PDB entry 6S8J | electron microscopy, 2.91 A resolution | chains A and D of the 12 polymer chains in the assembly

[Chain A]
Protein: Envelope Glycoprotein 1
Organism: Ebola virus
Amino-acid sequence (323 residues; numbered 28 to 350; the number before each row is that of its first residue):
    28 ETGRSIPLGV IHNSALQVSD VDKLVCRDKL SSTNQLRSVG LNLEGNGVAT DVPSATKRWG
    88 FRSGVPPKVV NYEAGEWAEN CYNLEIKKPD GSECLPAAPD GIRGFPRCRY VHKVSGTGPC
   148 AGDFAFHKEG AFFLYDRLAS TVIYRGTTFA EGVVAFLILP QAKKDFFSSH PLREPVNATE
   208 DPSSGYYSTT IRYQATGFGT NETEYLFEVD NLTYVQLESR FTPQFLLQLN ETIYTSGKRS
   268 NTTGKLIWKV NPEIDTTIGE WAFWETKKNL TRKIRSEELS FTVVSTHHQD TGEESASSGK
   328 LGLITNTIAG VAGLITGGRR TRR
Unresolved in the structure: 28-31, 195-212, 236-350
Disulfide bonds: Cys-108/Cys-135, Cys-121/Cys-147

[Chain D]
Protein: Envelope glycoprotein
Organism: Ebola virus
Reference sequence: A0A0U3BWW0 (A0A0U3BWW0_9MONO); numbering as in UniProt (aligned over 502-632)
Amino-acid sequence (168 residues; row label = number of the first residue in the row):
   502 EAIVNAQPKC NPNLHYWTTQ DEGAAIGLAW IPYFGPAAEG IYIEGLMHNQ DGLICGLRQL
   562 ANETTQALQL FLRATTELRT FSILNRKAID FLLQRWGGTC HILGPDCCIE PHDWTKNITD
   622 KIDQIIHDFV DGSGYIPEAP RDGQAYVRKD GEWVLLSTFL GTHHHHHH
Unresolved in the structure: 502, 613-669
Construct notes: expression tag (633-669)
Disulfide bonds: Cys-511/Cys-556, Cys-601/Cys-608
Glycans and other covalent adducts: N-acetylglucosamine (NAG) linked to Asn-563

[Chain A / chain D interface]
Pairs across the interface (9; chain A residue first):
  Cys-53(A) / Thr-600(D)
  Leu-57(A) / Leu-594(D)
  Leu-57(A) / Gly-598(D)
  Ser-58(A) / Leu-594(D)
  Ser-58(A) / Gln-595(D)
  Ser-59(A) / Asp-591(D)
  Thr-60(A) / Asp-591(D)  hydrogen bond (backbone-side chain)
  Arg-164(A) / Ala-575(D)  hydrogen bond (side chain-backbone)
  Leu-165(A) / Thr-577(D)
Also at the interface, not in a pair above, chain A (12 interface residues in all): Asp-55, Lys-56, Asp-127, Gly-128, Arg-130
Also at the interface, not in a pair above, chain D (10 interface residues in all): Thr-576, Leu-579, Ile-590

[Summary]
12 residues of chain A and 10 residues of chain D are in contact; the contacts include 2 hydrogen bonds. Polar
pairs include Thr-60(A)/Asp-591(D) and Arg-164(A)/Ala-575(D). N-acetylglucosamine is covalently linked to
Asn-563(D).
Here chain A is Envelope Glycoprotein 1 and chain D is Envelope glycoprotein, both from Ebola virus. Entry
6S8J (Structure of ZEBOV GP in complex with 5T0180 antibody) was determined by electron microscopy (same
publication as 6S8D).
